7CHZ - chains L and H of the 3 polymer chains in the assembly; structure by X-ray diffraction, 2.50 A resolution.

== Chain L ==
Molecule: light chain of antibody binding fragment of IgG26A
Organism: Homo sapiens
Notes: antibody fragment or engineered binder
Chain sequence (214 residues; row label = number of the first residue in the row):
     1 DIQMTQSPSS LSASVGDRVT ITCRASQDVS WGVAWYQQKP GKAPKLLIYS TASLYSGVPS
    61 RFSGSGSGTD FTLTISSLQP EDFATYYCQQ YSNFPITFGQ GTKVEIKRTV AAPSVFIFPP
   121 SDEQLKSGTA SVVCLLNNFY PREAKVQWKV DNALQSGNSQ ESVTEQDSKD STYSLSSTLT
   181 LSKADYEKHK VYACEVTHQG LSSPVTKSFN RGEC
Unresolved in the structure: 213-214
Cystine bridges: Cys-23/Cys-88, Cys-134/Cys-194

== Chain H ==
Molecule: heavy chain of antibody binding fragment of IgG26A
Organism: Homo sapiens
Notes: antibody fragment or engineered binder
Chain sequence (227 residues; numbered 1 to 227; the number before each row is that of its first residue):
     1 EVQLVESGGG LVQPGGSLRL SCAASGFTIK DMAIHWVRQA PGKGLEWVAR IWPREGFTYY
    61 ADSVKGRFTI SADTSKNTAY LQMNSLRAED TAVYYCARFN GYWNYIMDYW GQGTLVTVSS
   121 ASTKGPSVFP LAPSSKSTSG GTAALGCLVK DYFPEPVTVS WNSGALTSGV HTFPAVLQSS
   181 GLYSLSSVVT VPSSSLGTQT YICNVNHKPS NTKVDKKAEP KSCDKTH
Unresolved in the structure: 136-140, 221-227
Cystine bridges: Cys-22/Cys-96, Cys-147/Cys-203

== Interface between chain L and chain H ==
Contacting residue pairs - 61 pairs, chain L then chain H:
  Tyr-36(L) / Ile-106(H)  hydrogen bond (side chain-backbone)
  Tyr-36(L) / Met-107(H)
  Gln-38(L) / Gln-39(H)  hydrogen bond
  Gln-38(L) / Tyr-95(H)
  Lys-42(L) / Tyr-95(H)
  Ala-43(L) / Trp-110(H)  hydrophobic
  Ala-43(L) / Gly-111(H)
  Pro-44(L) / Trp-110(H)
  Leu-46(L) / Ile-106(H)
  Leu-46(L) / Met-107(H)
  Tyr-49(L) / Asn-104(H)  hydrogen bond
  Tyr-49(L) / Ile-106(H)  hydrophobic
  Tyr-55(L) / Asn-104(H)
  Tyr-55(L) / Asp-108(H)  hydrogen bond
  Tyr-55(L) / Tyr-109(H)
  Tyr-87(L) / Gln-39(H)  hydrogen bond
  Tyr-87(L) / Leu-45(H)  hydrophobic
  Gln-89(L) / Met-107(H)  hydrogen bond
  Tyr-91(L) / Phe-99(H)  hydrophobic
  Tyr-91(L) / Ile-106(H)  hydrophobic
  Phe-94(L) / His-35(H)
  Phe-94(L) / Arg-50(H)
  Phe-94(L) / Tyr-59(H)  hydrogen bond (backbone-side chain)
  Pro-95(L) / Trp-47(H)  hydrophobic
  Ile-96(L) / His-35(H)
  Ile-96(L) / Trp-47(H)
  Ile-96(L) / Met-107(H)  hydrophobic
  Phe-98(L) / Val-37(H)  hydrophobic
  Phe-98(L) / Leu-45(H)  hydrophobic
  Phe-116(L) / Ala-144(H)  hydrophobic
  Phe-118(L) / Leu-131(H)  hydrophobic
  Phe-118(L) / Ala-132(H)
  Phe-118(L) / Ala-144(H)
  Pro-119(L) / Ala-132(H)
  Pro-119(L) / Ser-134(H)
  Ser-121(L) / Phe-129(H)
  Ser-121(L) / Pro-130(H)
  Glu-123(L) / Phe-129(H)
  Glu-123(L) / Lys-216(H)  salt bridge
  Gln-124(L) / Phe-129(H)
  Gln-124(L) / Lys-150(H)
  Ser-131(L) / Leu-148(H)
  Ser-131(L) / Lys-150(H)
  Val-133(L) / Leu-131(H)  hydrophobic
  Leu-135(L) / Phe-173(H)  hydrophobic
  Leu-135(L) / Val-188(H)  hydrophobic
  Asn-137(L) / His-171(H)
  Asn-137(L) / Thr-190(H)
  Asn-138(L) / His-171(H)  hydrogen bond
  Gln-160(L) / Val-176(H)
  Gln-160(L) / Leu-177(H)  hydrogen bond (side chain-backbone)
  Glu-161(L) / Val-176(H)
  Ser-162(L) / Phe-173(H)
  Ser-162(L) / Pro-174(H)  hydrogen bond (side chain-backbone)
  Ser-162(L) / Val-176(H)
  Val-163(L) / Pro-174(H)
  Thr-164(L) / Phe-173(H)
  Ser-174(L) / His-171(H)
  Ser-174(L) / Phe-173(H)
  Leu-175(L) / Phe-173(H)
  Ser-176(L) / Phe-173(H)
Interface residues without a listed pair, chain L (38 interface residues in all): Ala-34, Asp-167, Thr-180, Phe-209
Interface residues without a listed pair, chain H (43 interface residues in all): Lys-43, Gly-44, Glu-46, Val-128, Pro-133, Thr-142, Ala-143, Leu-145, Thr-172, Gln-178, Ser-186

== Summary ==
Chain L and chain H form an interface of 38 and 43 residues respectively; the contacts include 10 hydrogen
bonds and 1 salt bridge. Polar contacts include Glu-123(L)/Lys-216(H), Tyr-36(L)/Ile-106(H) and
Gln-38(L)/Gln-39(H).
Chain L is light chain of antibody binding fragment of IgG26A and chain H is heavy chain of antibody binding
fragment of IgG26A, both from Homo sapiens; the structure, Crystal Structure Of Human Il-1beta In Complex With
Antibody Binding Fragment Of IgG26A, was determined by X-ray diffraction, deposited together with 7CHY.
